PDB entry 6SJE | electron microscopy, 4.10 A resolution (low resolution: residue-level contacts below are approximate; hydrogen-bond / salt-bridge calls are withheld) | chains C and X of the 4 polymer chains in the assembly

Chain C:
Name: RecBCD enzyme subunit RecC
From: Escherichia coli
Notes: EC 3.1.11.5
Reference sequence: P07648 (RECC_ECOLI); residue numbers follow UniProt; this construct covers 1-1122
Sequence (1122 residues; row label = number of the first residue in the row):
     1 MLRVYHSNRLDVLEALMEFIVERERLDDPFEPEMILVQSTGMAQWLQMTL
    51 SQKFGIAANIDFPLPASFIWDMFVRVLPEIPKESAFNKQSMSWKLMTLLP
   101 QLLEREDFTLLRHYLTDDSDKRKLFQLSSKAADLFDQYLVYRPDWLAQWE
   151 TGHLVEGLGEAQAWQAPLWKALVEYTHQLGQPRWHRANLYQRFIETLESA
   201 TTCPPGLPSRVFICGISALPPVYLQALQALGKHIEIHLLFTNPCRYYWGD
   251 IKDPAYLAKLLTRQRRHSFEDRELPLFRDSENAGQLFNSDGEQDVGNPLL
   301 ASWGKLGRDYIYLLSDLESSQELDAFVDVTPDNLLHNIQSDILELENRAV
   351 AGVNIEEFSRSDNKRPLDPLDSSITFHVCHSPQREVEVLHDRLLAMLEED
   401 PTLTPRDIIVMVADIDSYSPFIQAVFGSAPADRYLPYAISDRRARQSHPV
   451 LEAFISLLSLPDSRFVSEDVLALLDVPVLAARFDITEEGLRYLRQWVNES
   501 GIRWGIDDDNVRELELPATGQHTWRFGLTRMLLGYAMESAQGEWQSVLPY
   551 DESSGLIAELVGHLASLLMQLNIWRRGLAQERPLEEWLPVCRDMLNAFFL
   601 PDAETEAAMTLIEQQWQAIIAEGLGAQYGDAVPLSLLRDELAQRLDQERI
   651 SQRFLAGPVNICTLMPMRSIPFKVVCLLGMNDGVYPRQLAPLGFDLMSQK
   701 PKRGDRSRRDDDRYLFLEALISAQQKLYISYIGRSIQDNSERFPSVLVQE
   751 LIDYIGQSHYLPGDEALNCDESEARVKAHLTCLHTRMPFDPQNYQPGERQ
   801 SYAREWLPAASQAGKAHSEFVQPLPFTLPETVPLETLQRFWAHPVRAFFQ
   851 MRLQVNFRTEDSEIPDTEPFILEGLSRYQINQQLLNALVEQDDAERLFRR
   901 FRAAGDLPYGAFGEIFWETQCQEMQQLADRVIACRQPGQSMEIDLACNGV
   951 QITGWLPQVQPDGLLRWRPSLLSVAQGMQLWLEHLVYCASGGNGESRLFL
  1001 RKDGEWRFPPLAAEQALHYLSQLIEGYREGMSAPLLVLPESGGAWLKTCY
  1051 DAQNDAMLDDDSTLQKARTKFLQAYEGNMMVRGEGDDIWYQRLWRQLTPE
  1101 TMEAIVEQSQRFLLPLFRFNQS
Unresolved in the structure: 1122

Chain X:
Molecule: DNA fork substrate
Sequence (85 nucleotides; numbered 1 to 90; 5 numbers in that range are skipped by the numbering (no residue carries them; nothing is unmodelled there); the number before each row is that of its first residue):
     1 TTTTTTTTTTTTTTTGAGCGACTGCACTACAAC
    39 AGAACCATGGTTCTGTTGTAGTGCAGTCGCTCTTTTTTTTGCTGGTGGTT
    89 TT
Unresolved in the structure: 1-3, 39-52

How chain C and chain X interact:
Pairs across the interface (77):
  Gln38(C) with DT81(X)
  Ser39(C) with DT81(X)
  Thr40(C) with DG86(X)
  Ala43(C) with DG86(X)
  Phe62(C) with DG86(X)
  Pro63(C) with DG86(X)
  Leu64(C) with DG85(X)
  Pro65(C) with DG85(X)
  Ala66(C) with DG83(X); DT84(X); DG85(X)
  Ser67(C) with DT84(X); DG85(X)
  Trp70(C) with DT84(X)
  Lys82(C) with DT84(X)
  Glu83(C) with DT84(X)
  Ser84(C) with DT84(X)
  Lys88(C) with DG79(X); DG83(X)
  Asp133(C) with DG79(X); DG82(X)
  Asp136(C) with DG83(X)
  Gln137(C) with DG82(X); DG83(X)
  Val140(C) with DG83(X)
  Tyr141(C) with DG83(X)
  Arg186(C) with DT84(X)
  Arg443(C) with DT87(X)
  Arg649(C) with DT81(X); DG83(X); DG85(X); DG86(X)
  Ile650(C) with DC80(X); DT81(X)
  Gln652(C) with DT81(X); DG86(X)
  Arg653(C) with DT87(X)
  Thr663(C) with DC80(X); DT81(X)
  Met665(C) with DT81(X)
  Pro666(C) with DT81(X)
  Tyr685(C) with DC80(X)
  Arg687(C) with DT78(X); DG79(X); DC80(X)
  Leu689(C) with DG79(X)
  Arg706(C) with DG82(X); DG83(X)
  Arg708(C) with DC80(X); DG82(X)
  Asp712(C) with DC80(X)
  Arg839(C) with DT11(X)
  Arg846(C) with DT12(X); DT13(X)
  Gln850(C) with DT12(X)
  Gly874(C) with DT14(X)
  Leu875(C) with DT13(X); DT14(X)
  Tyr878(C) with DT13(X); DT14(X)
  Gln879(C) with DT13(X)
  Arg968(C) with DT13(X); DT14(X)
  Pro969(C) with DT15(X)
  Ser970(C) with DT14(X); DT15(X)
  Leu971(C) with DT15(X); DG16(X)
  Gln976(C) with DT14(X)
  Arg1001(C) with DT15(X)
  Lys1002(C) with DA17(X)
  Asn1078(C) with DG16(X); DC70(X)
  Met1079(C) with DC70(X)
  Met1080(C) with DG16(X)
  Val1081(C) with DG16(X)
  Arg1082(C) with DT15(X)
Interface residues without a listed pair, chain C (63 interface residues in all): Val37, Leu134, Tyr492, Ser651, Leu664, Gln688, Leu715, Gln882, Gln1073
Interface residues without a listed pair, chain X (21 interface residues in all): DT9, DT69, DT71

In short:
63 residues of chain C and 21 residues of chain X are in contact.
Chain C is RecBCD enzyme subunit RecC (Escherichia coli) and chain X is DNA fork substrate; the structure,
Cryo-EM structure of the RecBCD Chi partially-recognised complex, was determined by electron microscopy
together with 6SJB, 6SJF, 6SJG, 6T2U and 6T2V from the same study.
